4I8T - chains A and D of the 4 polymer chains in the assembly; structure by X-ray diffraction, 3.00 A resolution.

[Chain A]
Protein: Regulatory protein
From: Enterobacter sp
UniProtKB: Q8GGH0 (Q8GGH0_9ENTR); residue numbers follow UniProt; this construct covers 1-79
Sequence (82 residues; numbered -2 to 79; the number before each row is that of its first residue; numbers below 1 keep their minus sign (Gly-2 is residue -2)):
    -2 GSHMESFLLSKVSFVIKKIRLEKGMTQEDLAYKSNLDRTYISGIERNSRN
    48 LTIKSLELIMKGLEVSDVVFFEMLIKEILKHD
Unresolved in the structure: -2 to 2, 78-79
Construct notes: expression tag (-2 to 0)

[Chain D]
Molecule: 19-nt DNA strand
Sequence (19 nucleotides; each row starts with the number of its first residue):
     1 TGTGTGATTATAGTCAACA

[Chain A / chain D interface]
Residue-residue contacts (4):
  Phe11(A) with DG6(D), phosphate contact
  Lys15(A) with DT5(D), salt bridge to the phosphate
  Arg35(A) with DT14(D), hydrogen bond to the phosphate; DC15(D), salt bridge to the phosphate
Other interface residues (no listed pair), chain A (5 interface residues in all): Thr36, Glu74

[Summary]
Chain A and chain D form an interface of 5 and 4 residues respectively, with 1 hydrogen bond and 2 salt
bridges. Among the polar pairs are Arg35(A)-DT14(D), Lys15(A)-DT5(D) and Arg35(A)-DC15(D).
Chain A is Regulatory protein (Enterobacter sp) and chain D is a 19-nt DNA strand; the structure, C.Esp1396I
bound to a 19 base pair DNA duplex, was determined by X-ray diffraction (same publication as 4IWR).
